6THD - chains 2 and 3 of the 4 polymer chains in the assembly; structure by electron microscopy, 2.23 A resolution.

Chain 2:
Name: Genome polyprotein
Organism: Bovine enterovirus (strain VG-5-27)
Notes: EC 3.4.22.29, 3.6.1.15, 3.4.22.28, 2.7.7.48
UniProt: P12915 (POLG_BOVEV); residues 1-248 here correspond to UniProt positions 70-317 (UniProt number = residue number + 69)
Amino-acid sequence (248 residues; each row starts with the number of its first residue):
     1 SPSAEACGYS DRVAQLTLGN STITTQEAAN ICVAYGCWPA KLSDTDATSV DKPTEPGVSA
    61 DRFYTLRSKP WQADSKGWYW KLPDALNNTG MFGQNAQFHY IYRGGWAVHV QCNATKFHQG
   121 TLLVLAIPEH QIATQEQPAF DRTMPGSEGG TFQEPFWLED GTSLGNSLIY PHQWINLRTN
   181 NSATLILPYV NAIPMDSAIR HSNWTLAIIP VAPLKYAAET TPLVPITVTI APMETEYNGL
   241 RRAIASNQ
Unresolved in the structure: 1-8
Sequence notes: conflict Arg62 (Ala131 in P12915)
Curated features (UniProtKB/Swiss-Prot):
  - site: Gln248 (Cleavage)
Reported in the primary citation:
  - mutagenesis - W38A: unchanged expression

Chain 3:
Name: Genome polyprotein
Organism: Bovine enterovirus (strain VG-5-27)
Notes: EC 3.4.22.29, 3.6.1.15, 3.4.22.28, 2.7.7.48
UniProt: P12915 (POLG_BOVEV); residues 1-242 here correspond to UniProt positions 318-559 (UniProt number = residue number + 317)
Amino-acid sequence (242 residues; numbered 1 to 242; the number before each row is that of its first residue):
     1 GLPTKPGPGS YQFMTTDEDC SPCILPDFQP TPEIFIPGKV NNLLEIAQVE SILEANNREG
    61 VEGVERYVIP VSVQDALDAQ IYALRLELGG SGPLSSSLLG TLAKHYTQWS GSVEITCMFT
   121 GTFMTTGKVL LAYTPPGGDM PRNREEAMLG THVIWDFGLQ SSITLVIPWI SASHFRGVSN
   181 DDVLNYQYYA AGHVTIWYQT NMVIPPGFPN TAGIIMMIAA QPNFSFRIQK DREDMTQTAI
   241 LQ
Sequence notes: conflict Pro32 (Leu349 in P12915), Ile154 (Val471 in P12915)
Curated features (UniProtKB/Swiss-Prot):
  - region: Ile240 to Gln242 (Amphipathic alpha-helix)

How chain 2 and chain 3 interact:
Contacting residue pairs - 68 pairs, chain 2 then chain 3:
  Tyr35(2) - Gly38(3)
  Cys37(2) - Phe35(3)  hydrophobic
  Cys37(2) - Pro37(3)  hydrophobic
  Asp46(2) - Ile34(3)
  Asp46(2) - Phe35(3)  hydrogen bond (side chain-backbone)
  Lys116(2) - Thr122(3)
  Lys116(2) - Phe123(3)
  Lys116(2) - Met124(3)
  Lys116(2) - Phe208(3)
  Phe117(2) - Phe208(3)  hydrophobic
  His118(2) - Thr122(3)
  Gln119(2) - Thr120(3)
  Gln119(2) - Gly121(3)
  Gln119(2) - Thr122(3)
  Gln119(2) - Pro209(3)
  Gln119(2) - Thr211(3)  hydrogen bond (side chain-backbone)
  Gln119(2) - Ala212(3)
  Thr121(2) - Thr120(3)
  Pro155(2) - Val64(3)  hydrophobic
  Phe156(2) - Glu54(3)
  Phe156(2) - Gly63(3)
  Phe156(2) - Val64(3)
  Phe156(2) - Tyr67(3)
  Ser163(2) - Tyr67(3)
  Leu164(2) - Val64(3)  hydrophobic
  Gly165(2) - Ser51(3)
  Gly165(2) - Ile52(3)  hydrogen bond (backbone-backbone)
  Gly165(2) - Tyr67(3)  hydrogen bond (backbone-side chain)
  Asn166(2) - Ser96(3)  hydrogen bond (side chain-backbone)
  Asn166(2) - Ser97(3)
  Asn166(2) - Leu98(3)  hydrogen bond (side chain-backbone)
  Asn166(2) - Thr101(3)
  Leu168(2) - Val49(3)
  Leu168(2) - Glu50(3)
  Leu168(2) - Ser51(3)
  Leu168(2) - Ile52(3)  hydrophobic
  Leu168(2) - Met217(3)  hydrophobic
  Ile169(2) - Ile46(3)  hydrophobic
  Ile169(2) - Val49(3)  hydrophobic
  Ile169(2) - Leu98(3)  hydrophobic
  Trp174(2) - Ile52(3)  hydrophobic
  Trp174(2) - Met118(3)  hydrophobic
  Trp174(2) - Ile215(3)  hydrophobic
  Asn176(2) - Met118(3)
  Asn176(2) - Phe119(3)  hydrogen bond (side chain-backbone)
  Asn176(2) - Thr120(3)
  Arg178(2) - Phe119(3)
  Arg178(2) - Gly121(3)  hydrogen bond (side chain-backbone)
  Arg178(2) - Thr122(3)  hydrogen bond (side chain-backbone)
  Arg178(2) - Phe123(3)
  Arg178(2) - Thr125(3)
  Arg178(2) - Gly158(3)  hydrogen bond (side chain-backbone)
  Thr179(2) - Ser161(3)
  Pro188(2) - Pro37(3)  hydrophobic
  Tyr189(2) - Pro37(3)
  Val190(2) - Pro37(3)  hydrophobic
  Asn191(2) - Ile36(3)
  Ala192(2) - Ile34(3)
  Ile193(2) - Ile34(3)
  Pro210(2) - Val64(3)
  Val211(2) - Val64(3)  hydrophobic
  Val211(2) - Val68(3)
  Val211(2) - Ile215(3)  hydrophobic
  Ala212(2) - Thr120(3)
  Lys215(2) - Pro209(3)
  Tyr216(2) - Pro209(3)
  Ala217(2) - Gly207(3)
  Ala217(2) - Phe208(3)  hydrophobic
Interface residues without a listed pair, chain 2 (35 interface residues in all): Gly120, Pro194, Ala218
Interface residues without a listed pair, chain 3 (39 interface residues in all): Glu33, Phe157, Leu159

Summary:
Chain 2 and chain 3 form an interface of 35 and 39 residues respectively, with 10 hydrogen bonds. Polar
contacts include Asp46(2)-Phe35(3), Gln119(2)-Thr211(3) and Gly165(2)-Tyr67(3). The paper reports that W38A of
chain 2 leaves expression unchanged.
Chain 2 is Genome polyprotein and chain 3 is Genome polyprotein, both from Bovine enterovirus (strain
VG-5-27); the structure, Multiple Genomic RNA-Coat Protein Contacts Play Vital Roles in the Assembly of
Infectious Enterovirus-E, was determined by electron microscopy together with 6THN from the same study.
